4MKF - chain A; structure by X-ray diffraction, 1.70 A resolution.

== Chain A ==
Molecule: Adenylate kinase
Source organism: Bacillus subtilis
Notes: EC 2.7.4.3
UniProt: P16304 (KAD_BACSU); residue numbers follow UniProt; this construct covers 1-217
Chain sequence (217 residues; each row starts with the number of its first residue):
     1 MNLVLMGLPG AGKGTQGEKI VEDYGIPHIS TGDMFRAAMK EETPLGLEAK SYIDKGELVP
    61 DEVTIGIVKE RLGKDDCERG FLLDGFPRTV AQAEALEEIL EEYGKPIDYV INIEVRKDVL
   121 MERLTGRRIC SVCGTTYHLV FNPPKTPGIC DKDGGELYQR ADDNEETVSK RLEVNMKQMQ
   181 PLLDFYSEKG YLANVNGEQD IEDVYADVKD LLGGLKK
Construct notes: engineered mutation K19 (Arg in P16304), R116 (Asp in P16304), M179 (Thr in P16304), E198 (Gln in P16304), E202 (Gln in P16304)
Bound ions: Ca2+ site 1 near G73 (its only coordinating residue here); Zn2+: C130, C133, C150, D153; Ca2+ site 2 near Q199 (its only coordinating residue here); Ca2+ site 3 near D203 (its only coordinating residue here)
Ligand contacts: bis(adenosine)-5'-pentaphosphate (AP5): L8, P9, G10, A11, G12, K13, G14, T15, T31, G32, F35, R36, I53, E57, L58, V59, T64, G85, F86, R88, Q92, R123, L124, R127, T136, Y137, H138, F141, N142, R160, D162, R171, G197, Q199, D200, I201, V204
UniProt features mapped onto this chain:
  - region: S30 to V59 (NMP), G126 to D163 (LID)
  - binding site (ATP): G10 to T15, R127, T136, Y137, Q199
  - binding site (AMP): T31, R36, E57 to V59, G85 to R88, Q92, R160, R171
  - binding site (Zn(2+)): C130, C133, C150, D153

== Overview ==
Ligands of chain A: bis(adenosine)-5'-pentaphosphate. C130, C133, C150 and D153 coordinate Zn2+. From UniProt:
10 ATP-binding residues, 12 AMP-binding residues and 4 Zn2+-binding residues.
Chain A is Adenylate kinase (Bacillus subtilis); the structure, Crystal structure of a stable adenylate kinase
variant AKv3, was determined by X-ray diffraction together with 4MKG and 4MKH from the same study.
